5XXF - chains A and E of the 3 polymer chains in the assembly; structure by X-ray diffraction, 3.10 A resolution.

Chain A:
Name: Protection of telomeres protein poz1
Source organism: Schizosaccharomyces pombe (strain 972 / ATCC 24843)
UniProt: O13852 (POZ1_SCHPO); numbering as in UniProt (aligned over 2-247)
Amino-acid sequence (248 residues; row label = number of the first residue in the row; numbering starts at 0):
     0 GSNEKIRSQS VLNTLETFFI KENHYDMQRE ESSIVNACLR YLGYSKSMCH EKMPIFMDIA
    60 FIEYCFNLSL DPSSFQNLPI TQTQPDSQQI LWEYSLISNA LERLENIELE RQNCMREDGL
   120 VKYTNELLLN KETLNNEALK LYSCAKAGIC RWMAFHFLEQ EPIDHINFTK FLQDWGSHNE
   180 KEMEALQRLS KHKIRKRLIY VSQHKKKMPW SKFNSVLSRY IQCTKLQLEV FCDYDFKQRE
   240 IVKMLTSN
Unresolved in the structure: 71-83, 117-128, 247
Construct notes: expression tag (0-1)
Bound ions: Zn2+: His49 (shared with 3 residues of chain C)
Reported in the primary citation:
  - mutagenesis - F17R, I33R, A36R, Y40R: abolished binding to Protection of telomeres protein poz1 (chain A)
  - mutagenesis - T13A: unchanged binding to Protection of telomeres protein poz1 (chain A)
  - mutagenesis - F17R, I33R, A36R, Y40R: unchanged binding to Protection of telomeres protein tpz1

Chain E:
Name: Rap1
Source organism: Schizosaccharomyces pombe
Amino-acid sequence (17 residues; each row starts with the number of its first residue):
   466 NSDNIFVKPG EDLEIPL

Interface between chain A and chain E:
Pairs across the interface (26):
  Asn129(A) with Asn466(E), hydrogen bond (backbone-side chain)
  Thr132(A) with Ser467(E), hydrogen bond (side chain-backbone); Asp468(E)
  Leu133(A) with Ile470(E), hydrophobic
  Glu136(A) with Ile470(E), hydrogen bond (side chain-backbone); Phe471(E), hydrogen bond (side chain-backbone); Val472(E), hydrogen bond (side chain-backbone)
  Lys139(A) with Leu478(E)
  Leu140(A) with Val472(E), hydrophobic
  Cys143(A) with Leu478(E), hydrophobic; Ile480(E), hydrophobic
  Ala146(A) with Ile480(E), hydrophobic
  Arg150(A) with Ile480(E); Pro481(E), hydrogen bond (side chain-backbone); Leu482(E)
  Glu181(A) with Leu482(E)
  Tyr199(A) with Leu482(E)
  Met207(A) with Ile480(E), hydrophobic
  Lys211(A) with Asp477(E), hydrogen bond (side chain-backbone)
  Phe212(A) with Ile480(E), hydrophobic
  Arg218(A) with Phe471(E), hydrogen bond (side chain-backbone); Val472(E); Glu476(E), salt bridge
  Gln221(A) with Phe471(E)
  Cys222(A) with Phe471(E), hydrophobic
  Leu225(A) with Phe471(E), hydrophobic
Other interface residues (no listed pair), chain A (19 interface residues in all): Val215
Other interface residues (no listed pair), chain E (15 interface residues in all): Asn469, Lys473, Glu479
The authors on this interface:
  - interface residues, chain A: Glu136(A), Arg218(A)
  - interface residues, chain E: Ile470(E), Phe471(E), Val472(E), Leu478(E), Ile480(E)
  - hot spots on chain E (mutagenesis) - F471R, L478R, I480R: abolished binding to Protection of telomeres protein poz1 (chain A)

Overview:
Chain A and chain E form an interface of 19 and 15 residues respectively, with 8 hydrogen bonds and 1 salt
bridge. Polar contacts include Arg218(A)-Glu476(E), Asn129(A)-Asn466(E) and Thr132(A)-Ser467(E). The paper
reports that F17R, I33R and A36R of chain A, among others, abolish binding to Protection of telomeres protein
poz1 (chain A); interface residues Glu136(A), Arg218(A) and Ile470(E) among others; 8 substitutions were
tested in all.
Here chain A is Protection of telomeres protein poz1 (Schizosaccharomyces pombe (strain 972 / ATCC 24843)) and
chain E is Rap1 (Schizosaccharomyces pombe). Entry 5XXF (Crystal structure of Poz1, Tpz1 and Rap1) was
determined by X-ray diffraction, deposited together with 5XXE.
